8RYF - chains A and B; structure by X-ray diffraction, 1.95 A resolution.

== Chain A (and B) ==
Molecule: Class I SAM-dependent methyltransferase
Organism: Pseudomonas aeruginosa
Notes: chain B of this document is another copy of the same molecule, construct and numbering; everything in this record applies to it too
Reference sequence: Q9HYR0 (Q9HYR0_PSEAE); numbering as in UniProt (aligned over 2-250)
Amino-acid sequence (249 residues; numbered 2 to 250; the number before each row is that of its first residue):
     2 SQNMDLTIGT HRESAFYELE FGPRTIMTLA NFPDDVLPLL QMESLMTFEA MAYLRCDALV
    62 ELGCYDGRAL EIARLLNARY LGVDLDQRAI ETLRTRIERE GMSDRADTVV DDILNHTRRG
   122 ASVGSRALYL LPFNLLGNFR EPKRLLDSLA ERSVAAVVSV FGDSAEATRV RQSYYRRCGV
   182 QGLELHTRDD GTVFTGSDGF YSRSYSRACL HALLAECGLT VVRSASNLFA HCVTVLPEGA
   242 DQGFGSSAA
Disordered / not traced: 2-13, 246-250 (chain B: 2-25, 247-250)
Metal / ion sites: Na+: Leu-132, Ser-160
Ligand contacts:
  - (2S)-azetidine-2-carboxylic acid (02A): Tyr-18, Ile-27, Met-28, Phe-134, Asn-135, Asn-139, Phe-162, Tyr-175, Tyr-176, Ser-203
  - 5'-deoxy-5'-methylthioadenosine (MTA): Ser-15, Tyr-18, Pro-24, Met-28, Gly-64, Tyr-66, Asp-85, Leu-86, Asp-112, Asp-113, Ile-114, Pro-133, Phe-134, Leu-136, Phe-140
What the authors report for this chain:
  - binding site for (2S)-azetidine-2-carboxylic acid: Phe-134, Tyr-175
  - catalytic residues: Phe-134, Arg-172, Tyr-176 (proposed by the authors, not directly observed)
  - mutagenesis - Y18A, Y18F, M28N, F134H, L136D (5 kcal mol-1), L136N, R172Q, Y175F: decreased catalytic activity
  - mutagenesis - F134L, R172A, R172K, Y175A: abolished catalytic activity
  - mutagenesis - F134Y: unchanged catalytic activity
  - catalytic residues: Tyr-175 (from molecular simulation)
  - catalytic residues: Tyr-18

== Chain A / chain B interface ==
Residue-residue contacts (66; chain A residue first):
  Thr-29(A) / Asp-35(B)
  Leu-30(A) / Leu-30(B)
  Leu-30(A) / Phe-33(B)  hydrophobic
  Leu-30(A) / Pro-34(B)
  Leu-30(A) / Asp-35(B)  hydrogen bond (backbone-side chain)
  Leu-30(A) / Leu-38(B)  hydrophobic
  Ala-31(A) / Leu-30(B)
  Ala-31(A) / Ala-31(B)
  Ala-31(A) / Phe-33(B)
  Phe-33(A) / Leu-30(B)
  Pro-34(A) / Leu-30(B)
  Asp-35(A) / Thr-29(B)  hydrogen bond
  Asp-35(A) / Leu-30(B)  hydrogen bond (side chain-backbone)
  Asp-35(A) / Tyr-66(B)  hydrogen bond
  Asp-35(A) / Asp-67(B)
  Asp-35(A) / Arg-69(B)
  Asp-35(A) / Arg-89(B)  salt bridge
  Leu-38(A) / Arg-69(B)
  Pro-39(A) / Glu-72(B)
  Pro-39(A) / Arg-97(B)
  Gln-42(A) / Ser-45(B)  hydrogen bond
  Gln-42(A) / Arg-69(B)  hydrogen bond (side chain-backbone)
  Gln-42(A) / Glu-72(B)
  Gln-42(A) / Ile-73(B)
  Met-43(A) / Glu-72(B)
  Met-43(A) / Arg-75(B)  hydrogen bond
  Ser-45(A) / Gln-42(B)  hydrogen bond
  Ser-45(A) / Leu-46(B)
  Leu-46(A) / Ser-45(B)
  Leu-46(A) / Phe-49(B)  hydrophobic
  Leu-46(A) / Ile-73(B)  hydrophobic
  Leu-46(A) / Leu-76(B)  hydrophobic
  Phe-49(A) / Leu-46(B)  hydrophobic
  Phe-49(A) / Phe-49(B)  hydrophobic
  Phe-49(A) / Glu-50(B)
  Glu-50(A) / Phe-49(B)
  Tyr-66(A) / Asp-35(B)
  Asp-67(A) / Asp-35(B)
  Arg-69(A) / Asp-35(B)  salt bridge
  Arg-69(A) / Leu-38(B)
  Arg-69(A) / Gln-42(B)  hydrogen bond (backbone-side chain)
  Ala-70(A) / Gln-42(B)
  Glu-72(A) / Pro-39(B)
  Glu-72(A) / Gln-42(B)
  Glu-72(A) / Asn-228(B)  hydrogen bond
  Ile-73(A) / Gln-42(B)
  Ile-73(A) / Leu-46(B)  hydrophobic
  Arg-75(A) / Met-43(B)  hydrogen bond
  Arg-75(A) / Ser-227(B)  hydrogen bond (side chain-backbone)
  Arg-75(A) / Asn-228(B)
  Leu-76(A) / Met-43(B)
  Leu-76(A) / Leu-46(B)  hydrophobic
  Leu-76(A) / Ala-226(B)  hydrophobic
  Arg-97(A) / Pro-39(B)
  Arg-97(A) / Phe-230(B)
  Arg-100(A) / Glu-167(B)  salt bridge
  Arg-100(A) / Leu-229(B)
  Glu-101(A) / Asn-228(B)
  Glu-101(A) / Leu-229(B)  hydrogen bond (side chain-backbone)
  Glu-167(A) / Arg-100(B)  salt bridge
  Ser-227(A) / Arg-75(B)  hydrogen bond (backbone-side chain)
  Asn-228(A) / Glu-72(B)  hydrogen bond
  Asn-228(A) / Arg-75(B)
  Asn-228(A) / Glu-101(B)
  Leu-229(A) / Arg-100(B)
  Leu-229(A) / Glu-101(B)  hydrogen bond (backbone-side chain)
Interface residues without a listed pair, chain A (31 interface residues in all): Met-28, Ala-226
Interface residues without a listed pair, chain B (36 interface residues in all): Leu-41, Met-47, Ala-70, Ser-165, Arg-178

== Overview ==
Chain A and chain B form an interface of 31 and 36 residues respectively; the contacts include 16 hydrogen
bonds and 4 salt bridges. Polar contacts include Asp-35(A)/Arg-89(B), Arg-69(A)/Asp-35(B) and
Arg-100(A)/Glu-167(B). From the paper: catalytic residues Phe-134(A), Arg-172(A) and Tyr-176(A) among others;
Y18A, Y18F and M28N of chain A, among others, reduce catalytic activity; 13 substitutions were tested in all.
Chain A and chain B are both Class I SAM-dependent methyltransferase (Pseudomonas aeruginosa); the structure,
AzeJ in complex with MTA and AZE from Pseudomonas aeruginosa (P4(2)22), was determined by X-ray diffraction
(same publication as 8RYD, 8RYE and 8RYG).
